5L27 - chains A and B of the 3 polymer chains in the assembly; structure by X-ray diffraction, 4.10 A resolution (low resolution: residue-level contacts below are approximate; hydrogen-bond / salt-bridge calls are withheld).

# Chain A (and B)
Molecule: Nucleoside permease
Organism: Neisseria wadsworthii 9715
Notes: chain B of this document is another copy of the same molecule, construct and numbering; everything in this record applies to it too
UniProt: G4CRQ5 (G4CRQ5_9NEIS); numbering as in UniProt (aligned over 1-425)
Chain sequence (431 residues; numbered -5 to 425; the number before each row is that of its first residue; numbers below 1 keep their minus sign (Gly-5 is residue -5)):
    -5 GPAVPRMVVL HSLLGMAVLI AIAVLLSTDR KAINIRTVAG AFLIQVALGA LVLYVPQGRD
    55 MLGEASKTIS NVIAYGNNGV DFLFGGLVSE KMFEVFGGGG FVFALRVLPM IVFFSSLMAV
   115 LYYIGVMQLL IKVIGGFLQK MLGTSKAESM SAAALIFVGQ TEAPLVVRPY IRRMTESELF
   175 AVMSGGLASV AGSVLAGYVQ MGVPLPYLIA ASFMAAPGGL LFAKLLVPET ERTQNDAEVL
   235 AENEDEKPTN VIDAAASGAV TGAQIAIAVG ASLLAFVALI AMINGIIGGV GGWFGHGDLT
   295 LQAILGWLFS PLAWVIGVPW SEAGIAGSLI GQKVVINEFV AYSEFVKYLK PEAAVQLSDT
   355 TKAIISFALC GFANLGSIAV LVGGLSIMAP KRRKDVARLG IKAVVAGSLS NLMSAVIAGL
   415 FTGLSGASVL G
Disordered / not traced: -5 to 0, 240-241, 418-425 (chain B: -5 to -1, 230-240, 422-425)
Sequence notes: expression tag (-5 to 0); engineered mutation Leu149 (Asn in G4CRQ5)

# Chain A / chain B interface
Residue-residue contacts (47; chain A residue first):
  Met86(A) - Leu81(B)
  Val89(A) - Lys85(B)
  Phe90(A) - Gly80(B)
  Phe90(A) - Lys85(B)
  Phe90(A) - Met86(B)
  Gly93(A) - Gly79(B)
  Gly93(A) - Gly80(B)
  Val96(A) - Phe78(B)
  Val96(A) - Leu81(B)
  Phe97(A) - Phe76(B)
  Phe97(A) - Leu77(B)
  Ala98(A) - Leu77(B)
  Ala98(A) - Phe78(B)
  Ala265(A) - Val106(B)
  Ala265(A) - Ala253(B)
  Ala265(A) - Ala257(B)
  Ser266(A) - Ala250(B)
  Leu268(A) - Gly73(B)
  Leu268(A) - Val74(B)
  Leu268(A) - Leu77(B)
  Leu268(A) - Pro103(B)
  Leu268(A) - Val106(B)
  Leu268(A) - Phe107(B)
  Ala269(A) - Ser110(B)
  Ala269(A) - Ala253(B)
  Phe270(A) - Ile246(B)
  Phe270(A) - Ala249(B)
  Phe270(A) - Ala250(B)
  Val271(A) - Asn72(B)
  Val271(A) - Gly73(B)
  Val271(A) - Phe76(B)
  Ala272(A) - Tyr69(B)
  Ala272(A) - Gly70(B)
  Ala272(A) - Phe107(B)
  Leu273(A) - Phe107(B)
  Leu273(A) - Val114(B)
  Leu273(A) - Ala249(B)
  Ala275(A) - Tyr69(B)
  Met276(A) - Val66(B)
  Met276(A) - Tyr69(B)
  Gly279(A) - Tyr69(B)
  Val329(A) - Ile246(B)
  Ile330(A) - Ile246(B)
  Ser337(A) - Phe76(B)
  Leu369(A) - Asn244(B)
  Gly370(A) - Ile246(B)
  Ala373(A) - Asp247(B)
Interface residues without a listed pair, chain A (31 interface residues in all): Leu81, Gly94, Phe95, Ile261, Ala262, Gly264, Ile372
Interface residues without a listed pair, chain B (31 interface residues in all): Val89, Leu111, Thr243, Val254, Ile261

# Summary
Chain A and chain B each contribute 31 residues to their interface.
Both chains are Nucleoside permease (Neisseria wadsworthii 9715). Entry 5L27 (Structure of CNTnw N149L in the
intermediate 1 state) was determined by X-ray diffraction (same publication as 5L24, 5L26, 5L2A, 5L2B and
5U9W).
